Entry 7ZXM (electron microscopy, 2.14 A resolution); this record covers chains A and B of the 12 polymer chains in the assembly.

== Chain A (and B) ==
Molecule: Gap junction beta-1 protein
From: Homo sapiens
Notes: chain B of this document is another copy of the same molecule, construct and numbering; everything in this record applies to it too
UniProtKB: P08034 (CXB1_HUMAN); residues 1-283 here = UniProt positions 1-283
Chain sequence (283 residues; row label = number of the first residue in the row):
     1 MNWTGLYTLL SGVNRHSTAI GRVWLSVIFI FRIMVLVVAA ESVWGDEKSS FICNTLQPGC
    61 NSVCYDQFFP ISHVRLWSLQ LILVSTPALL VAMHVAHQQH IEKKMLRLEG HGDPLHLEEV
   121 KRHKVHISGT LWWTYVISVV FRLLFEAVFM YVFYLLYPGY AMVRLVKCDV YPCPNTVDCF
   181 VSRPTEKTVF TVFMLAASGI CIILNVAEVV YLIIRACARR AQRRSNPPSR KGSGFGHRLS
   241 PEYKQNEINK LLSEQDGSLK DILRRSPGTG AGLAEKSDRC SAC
Not modelled in the structure: 1-15, 104-128, 218-283
Cystine bridges: Cys-53/Cys-179, Cys-60/Cys-173, Cys-64/Cys-168
Reported in the primary citation:
  - self-association interface (contacts with another copy of this molecule): Asn-175 to Asp-178
  - mutagenesis - W3S, R22G: unchanged localization
  - disease-associated variants - W3S, R22G (citing earlier work)

== Interface between chain A and chain B ==
Residue-residue contacts (46; chain A residue first):
  Thr-18(A) with His-97(B)
  Ala-19(A) with His-97(B)
  Val-23(A) with Leu-90(B); Met-93(B), hydrophobic; His-94(B)
  Trp-24(A) with Leu-90(B), hydrophobic
  Ser-26(A) with Met-93(B)
  Val-27(A) with Thr-86(B); Leu-89(B), hydrophobic; Leu-90(B), hydrophobic
  Ile-30(A) with Leu-89(B), hydrophobic; Met-93(B), hydrophobic
  Phe-31(A) with Ile-82(B), hydrophobic; Leu-83(B), hydrophobic
  Met-34(A) with Ile-82(B), hydrophobic
  Ser-42(A) with Arg-75(B)
  Val-43(A) with Arg-75(B)
  Asp-46(A) with Lys-48(B)
  Ser-50(A) with Lys-48(B)
  Ile-52(A) with Gly-59(B)
  Asn-54(A) with Pro-58(B)
  Arg-164(A) with Asp-66(B), salt bridge; Gln-67(B), hydrogen bond; Val-170(B)
  Leu-165(A) with Tyr-171(B), hydrophobic
  Phe-180(A) with Pro-58(B); Gly-59(B); Ser-62(B); Val-63(B), hydrophobic; Pro-172(B), hydrophobic
  Ser-182(A) with Lys-48(B), hydrogen bond
  Arg-183(A) with Glu-47(B), salt bridge; Lys-48(B); Tyr-65(B), hydrogen bond; Asp-66(B); Arg-75(B)
  Pro-184(A) with Asp-66(B)
  Thr-185(A) with Asp-66(B), hydrogen bond; Pro-70(B)
  Glu-186(A) with Pro-70(B), hydrogen bond (backbone-backbone); Ile-71(B); Ser-72(B), hydrogen bond (side chain-backbone); Arg-75(B), salt bridge
  Phe-190(A) with Ile-71(B), hydrophobic; Arg-75(B); Leu-79(B), hydrophobic
Also at the interface, not in a pair above, chain A (31 interface residues in all): Arg-22, Val-35, Val-38, Asp-178, Val-181, Val-189, Phe-193
Also at the interface, not in a pair above, chain B (27 interface residues in all): Gln-57, Ser-78

== Summary ==
Chain A and chain B form an interface of 31 and 27 residues respectively; the contacts include 6 hydrogen
bonds and 3 salt bridges. Polar pairs include Arg-164(A)/Asp-66(B), Arg-183(A)/Glu-47(B) and
Glu-186(A)/Arg-75(B). The paper reports that W3S and R22G of chain A leave localization unchanged; a
self-association interface involving Asn-175(A).
Chain A and chain B are both Gap junction beta-1 protein (Homo sapiens); the structure, cryo-EM structure of
Connexin 32 gap junction channel, was determined by electron microscopy together with 7ZXN, 7ZXO, 7ZXP, 7ZXQ
and 7ZXT from the same study.
